7WFR - chain A; structure by electron microscopy, 3.00 A resolution.

[Chain A]
Name: Sodium channel protein type 10 subunit alpha
From: Homo sapiens
UniProt: Q9Y5Y9 (SCNAA_HUMAN); residue numbers follow UniProt; this construct covers 1-1956
Amino-acid sequence (1956 residues; numbered 1 to 1956; the number before each row is that of its first residue):
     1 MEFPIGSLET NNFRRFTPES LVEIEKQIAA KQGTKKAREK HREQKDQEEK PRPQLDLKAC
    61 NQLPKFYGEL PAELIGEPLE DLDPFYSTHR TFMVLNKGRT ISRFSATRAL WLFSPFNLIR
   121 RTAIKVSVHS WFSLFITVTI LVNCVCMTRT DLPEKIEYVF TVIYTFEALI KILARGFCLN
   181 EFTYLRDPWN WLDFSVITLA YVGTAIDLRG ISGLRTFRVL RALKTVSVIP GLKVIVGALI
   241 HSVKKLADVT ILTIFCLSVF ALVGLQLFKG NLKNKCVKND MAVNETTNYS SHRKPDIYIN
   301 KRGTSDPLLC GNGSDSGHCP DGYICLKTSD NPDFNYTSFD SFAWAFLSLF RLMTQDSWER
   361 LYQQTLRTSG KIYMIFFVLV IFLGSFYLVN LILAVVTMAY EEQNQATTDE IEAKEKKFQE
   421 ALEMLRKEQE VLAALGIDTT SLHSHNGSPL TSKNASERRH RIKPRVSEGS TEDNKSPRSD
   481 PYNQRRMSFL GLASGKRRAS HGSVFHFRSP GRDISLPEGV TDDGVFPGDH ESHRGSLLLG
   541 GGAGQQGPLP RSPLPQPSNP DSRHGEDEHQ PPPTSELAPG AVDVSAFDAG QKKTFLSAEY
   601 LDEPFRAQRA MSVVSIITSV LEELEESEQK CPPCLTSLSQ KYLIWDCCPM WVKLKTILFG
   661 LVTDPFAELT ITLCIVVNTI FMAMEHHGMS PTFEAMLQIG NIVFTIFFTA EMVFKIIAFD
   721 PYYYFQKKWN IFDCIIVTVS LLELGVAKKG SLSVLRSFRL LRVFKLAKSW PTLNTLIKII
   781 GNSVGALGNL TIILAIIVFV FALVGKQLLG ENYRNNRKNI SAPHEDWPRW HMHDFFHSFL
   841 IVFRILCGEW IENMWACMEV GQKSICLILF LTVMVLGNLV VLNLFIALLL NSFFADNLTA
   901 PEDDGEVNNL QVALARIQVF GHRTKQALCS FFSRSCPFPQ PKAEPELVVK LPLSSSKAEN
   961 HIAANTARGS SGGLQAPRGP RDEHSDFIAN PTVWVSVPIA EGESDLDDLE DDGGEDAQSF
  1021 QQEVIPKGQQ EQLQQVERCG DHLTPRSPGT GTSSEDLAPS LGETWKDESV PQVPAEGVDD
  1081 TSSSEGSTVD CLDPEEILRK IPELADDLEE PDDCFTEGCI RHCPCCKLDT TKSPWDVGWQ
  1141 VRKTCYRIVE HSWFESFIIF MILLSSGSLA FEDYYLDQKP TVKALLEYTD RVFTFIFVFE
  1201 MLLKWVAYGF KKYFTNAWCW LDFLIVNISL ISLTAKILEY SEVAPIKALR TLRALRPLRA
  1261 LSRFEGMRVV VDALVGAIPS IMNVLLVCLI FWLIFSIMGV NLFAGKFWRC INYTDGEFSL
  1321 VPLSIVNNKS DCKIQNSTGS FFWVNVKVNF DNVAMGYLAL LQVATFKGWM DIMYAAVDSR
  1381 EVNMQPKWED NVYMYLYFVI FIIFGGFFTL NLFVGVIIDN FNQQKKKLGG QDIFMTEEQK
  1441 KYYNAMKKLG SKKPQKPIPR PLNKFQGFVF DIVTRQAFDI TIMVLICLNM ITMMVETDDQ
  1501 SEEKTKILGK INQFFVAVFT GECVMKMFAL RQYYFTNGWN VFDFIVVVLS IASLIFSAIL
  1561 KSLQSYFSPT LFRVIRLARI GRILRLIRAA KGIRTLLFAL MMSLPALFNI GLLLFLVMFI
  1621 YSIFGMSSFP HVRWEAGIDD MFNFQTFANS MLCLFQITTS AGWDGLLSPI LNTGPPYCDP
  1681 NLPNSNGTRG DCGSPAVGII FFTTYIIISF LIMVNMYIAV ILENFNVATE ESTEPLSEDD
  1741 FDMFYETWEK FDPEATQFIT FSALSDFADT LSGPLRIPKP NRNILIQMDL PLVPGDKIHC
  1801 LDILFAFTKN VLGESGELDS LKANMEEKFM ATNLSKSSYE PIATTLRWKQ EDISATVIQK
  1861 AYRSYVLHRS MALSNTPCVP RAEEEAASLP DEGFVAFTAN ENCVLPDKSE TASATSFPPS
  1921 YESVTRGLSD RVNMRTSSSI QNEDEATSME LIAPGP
Disordered / not traced: 1-129, 177-186, 283-288, 408-650, 896-1135, 1729-1956
Cystine bridges: Cys276-Cys319, Cys310-Cys325, Cys857-Cys866, Cys1310-Cys1332, Cys1678-Cys1692
Covalently attached groups: N-acetylglucosamine (NAG) linked to Asn312, Asn819, Asn1312, Asn1328, Asn1336
Differences from the reference sequence: conflict Phe894 (Ser in Q9Y5Y9)
Small-molecule neighbours:
  - 95T (5-(4-chlorophenyl)-N-(3,5-dimethoxyphenyl)furan-2-carboxamide): Gln355, Ile381, Phe382, Phe386, Thr1365, Leu1614, Phe1655, Thr1658, Thr1659, Ser1660, Ile1706, Ser1709, Phe1710, Ile1712, Met1713, Met1716, Tyr1717
  - 1-O-octadecyl-sn-glycero-3-phosphocholine (LPE), molecule 1: Val243, Lys244, Leu246, Ala247, Thr250, Val875
  - 1-O-octadecyl-sn-glycero-3-phosphocholine (LPE), molecule 2: Ala247, Thr250, Ile251, Ile254
  - 1-O-octadecyl-sn-glycero-3-phosphocholine (LPE), molecule 3: Ile251, Ile254, Ala1589, Ala1590, Lys1591, Gly1592
  - 1-O-octadecyl-sn-glycero-3-phosphocholine (LPE), molecule 4: Val263, Leu267, Ile372, Tyr373, Ile375, Phe376, Leu379, Ser1568, Thr1570, Leu1571, Val1574, Leu1577
  - 1-O-octadecyl-sn-glycero-3-phosphocholine (LPE), molecule 5: Phe382, Gln1439, Tyr1442, Leu1604, Pro1605, Leu1607, Phe1608, Gly1611, Met1716
  - 1-O-octadecyl-sn-glycero-3-phosphocholine (LPE), molecule 6: Thr672, Leu673, Val676, Ile680, Met684, Ser690, Thr692, Met696
  - 1-O-octadecyl-sn-glycero-3-phosphocholine (LPE), molecule 7: Ile680, Met684, His686, Phe693
  - 1-O-octadecyl-sn-glycero-3-phosphocholine (LPE), molecule 8: Ile780, Ser783, Val784, Thr791, Leu794, Phe843, Leu846, Cys847, Val881, Leu884, Phe1366, Ile1402, Ile1403, Phe1404, Phe1407, Phe1408, Leu1410
  - 1-O-octadecyl-sn-glycero-3-phosphocholine (LPE), molecule 9: Ser1166, Gly1167, Ala1170, Phe1171, Asp1173, Phe1615, Leu1616, Phe1619, Phe1647
  - 1-O-octadecyl-sn-glycero-3-phosphocholine (LPE), molecule 10: Asn1216, Ala1217, Trp1218, Leu1221, Leu1252, Leu1255, Leu1258, Val1271, Asp1272, Val1275
  - 1-O-octadecyl-sn-glycero-3-phosphocholine (LPE), molecule 11: Leu1289, Asn1352, Ala1354, Tyr1357
  - phosphatidyl serine (P5S; O-[(R)-{[(2R)-2,3-bis(octadecanoyloxy)propyl]oxy}(hydroxy)phosphoryl]-L-serine): Leu1285, Cys1288, Leu1289, Trp1292, Asn1352, Ala1354, Met1355, Tyr1357, Leu1358, Leu1361, Pro1695, Ala1696, Ile1699, Ile1700, Thr1703, Thr1704, Ile1707
Reported in the primary citation:
  - mutagenesis - T397A (2.23 +/- 0.51 uM), G1406S (5.12 +/- 0.86 uM), F1710A (2.28 +/- 0.31 uM): decreased binding to 95T
  - mutagenesis - I1712V/M1713V (0.38 +/- 0.04 uM), M1713V (0.47 +/- 0.07 uM): increased binding to 95T
  - mutagenesis - V1414I: unchanged binding to 95T
  - allosteric site: Thr397, Gly1406

[Overview]
Ligands of chain A: compound 95T, 11 copies of 1-O-octadecyl-sn-glycero-3-phosphocholine and phosphatidyl
serine. Covalently linked N-acetylglucosamine: at Asn312, Asn819, Asn1312, Asn1328 and Asn1336. From the
paper: T397A, G1406S and F1710A reduce binding to 95T; an allosteric site at Thr397 and Gly1406; 6
substitutions were tested in all.
Chain A is Sodium channel protein type 10 subunit alpha (Homo sapiens); the structure, Human Nav1.8 with
A-803467, class III, was determined by electron microscopy, deposited together with 7WE4, 7WEL and 7WFW.
